PDB entry 8GOO | electron microscopy, 4.40 A resolution (low resolution: residue-level contacts below are approximate; hydrogen-bond / salt-bridge calls are withheld) | chains B and U of the 12 polymer chains in the assembly

[Chain B]
Name: Beta-arrestin-2
Source organism: Bos taurus
UniProt: P32120 (ARRB2_BOVIN); residue numbers follow UniProt; this construct covers 1-420
Sequence (420 residues; each row starts with the number of its first residue):
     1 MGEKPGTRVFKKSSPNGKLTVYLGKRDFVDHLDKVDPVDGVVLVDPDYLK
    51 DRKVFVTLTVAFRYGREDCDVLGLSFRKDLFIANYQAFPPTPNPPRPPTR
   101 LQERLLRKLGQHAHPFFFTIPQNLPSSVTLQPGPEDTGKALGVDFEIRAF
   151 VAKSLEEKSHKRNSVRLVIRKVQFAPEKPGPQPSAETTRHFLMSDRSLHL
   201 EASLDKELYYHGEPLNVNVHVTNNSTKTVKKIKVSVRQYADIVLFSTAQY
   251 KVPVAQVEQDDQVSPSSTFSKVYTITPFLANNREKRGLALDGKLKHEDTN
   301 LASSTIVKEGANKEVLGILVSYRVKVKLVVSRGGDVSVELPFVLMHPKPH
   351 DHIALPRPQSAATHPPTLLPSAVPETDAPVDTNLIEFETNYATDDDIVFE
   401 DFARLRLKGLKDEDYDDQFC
Not modelled in the structure: 1-6, 351-420
Construct notes: engineered mutation G17 (Cys in P32120), V60 (Cys in P32120), C69 (Leu in P32120), S126 (Cys in P32120), L141 (Cys in P32120), V151 (Cys in P32120), V243 (Cys in P32120), V252 (Cys in P32120), S270 (Cys in P32120), F278 (Leu in P32120), A280 (Ser in P32120)
Curated features (UniProtKB/Swiss-Prot):
  - motif: D396 to R406 ([DE]-X(1,2)-F-X-X-[FL]-X-X-X-R motif)
  - modified residue: Y48 (Phosphotyrosine), P176 (Hydroxyproline), P181 (Hydroxyproline), S360 (Phosphoserine), T393 (Phosphothreonine)
  - mutagenesis: K233 (K233Q: Abolishes phosphoinositide binding and ADRB2 internalization; when associated with Q-237 and Q-251), R237 (R237Q: Abolishes phosphoinositide binding and ADRB2 internalization; when associated with Q-233 and Q-251), K251 (K251Q: Abolishes phosphoinositide binding and ADRB2 internalization; when associated with Q-233 and Q-237), K285 to R286 (Lowers self-association; impairs interaction with ADRB2, MAPK1 and MAPK3; no effect on interaction with MAPK10), K295 (K295A: Impairs interaction with ADRB2, MAPK1 AND MAPK3; no effect on interaction with MAPK10), L384 to I385 (Greatly reduces interaction with clathrin; when associated with A-387), E386 (E386K: Abolishes interaction with clathrin; when associated with K-377), F387 (F387A: Greatly reduces interaction with clathrin; when associated with 384-A-A-385), E388 (E388K: Abolishes interaction with clathrin; when associated with K-375)
From the paper describing this entry:
  - mutagenesis - L278F/S280A: increased binding to Fab30

[Chain U]
Name: C5a anaphylatoxin chemotactic receptor 1
Sequence (20 residues; each row starts with the number of its first residue):
   331 ESKSFTRSTVDTMAQKTQAV
Not modelled in the structure: 331-333, 344-350
Modified residues: S332, S334, S338 (phosphoserine; SEP); T336, T339, T342 (phosphothreonine; TPO)

[Chain B / chain U interface]
Contacting residue pairs (22):
  T7(B) with D341(U)
  R8(B) with S338(U); T339(U); V340(U)
  V9(B) with R337(U); S338(U); T339(U)
  F10(B) with R337(U)
  K11(B) with T336(U); R337(U); T339(U)
  K12(B) with S334(U); F335(U); T336(U)
  Y22(B) with T339(U)
  R26(B) with T336(U)
  R107(B) with M343(U)
  K108(B) with V340(U); D341(U); T342(U)
  L167(B) with T336(U)
  K295(B) with T336(U)
Also at the interface, not in a pair above, chain B (13 interface residues in all): R104
From the paper, about this interface:
  - interface residues, chain B: R26(B)

[In short]
13 residues of chain B face 10 of chain U across their interface. Curated annotation (UniProt) lists 11
mutagenesis sites on chain B. From the paper: L278F/S280A of chain B increase binding to Fab30; the interface
residue R26(B).
Here chain B is Beta-arrestin-2 (Bos taurus) and chain U is C5a anaphylatoxin chemotactic receptor 1. Entry
8GOO (Structure of beta-arrestin2 in complex with a phosphopeptide corresponding to the human C5a
anaphylatoxin chemotactic receptor ...) was determined by electron microscopy (same publication as 8GO8, 8GOC,
8GP3, 8I0N, 8I0Q, 8I0Z and 8I10).
